PDB entry 3QUY | X-ray diffraction, 2.25 A resolution | chains A and C of the 4 polymer chains in the assembly

# Chain A
Protein: Antigen-presenting glycoprotein CD1d1
Organism: Mus musculus
UniProtKB: P11609 (CD1D1_MOUSE); residues 1-279 here correspond to UniProt positions 19-297 (UniProt number = residue number + 18)
Amino-acid sequence (285 residues; each row starts with the number of its first residue):
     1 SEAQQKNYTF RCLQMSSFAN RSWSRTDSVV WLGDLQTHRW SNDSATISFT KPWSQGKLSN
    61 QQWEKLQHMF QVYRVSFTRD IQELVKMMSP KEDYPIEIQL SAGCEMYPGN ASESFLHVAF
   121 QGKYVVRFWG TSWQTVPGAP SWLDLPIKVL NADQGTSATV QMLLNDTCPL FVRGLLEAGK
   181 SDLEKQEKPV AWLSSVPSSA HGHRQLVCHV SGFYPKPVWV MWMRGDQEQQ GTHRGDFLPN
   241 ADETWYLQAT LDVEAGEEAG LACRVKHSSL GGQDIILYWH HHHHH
Unresolved in the structure: 1-5, 198-203, 280-285
Differences from the reference sequence: expression tag (280-285)
UniProt features mapped onto this chain:
  - binding site (a D-galactosylceramide): Asp80, Asp153 to Thr156
  - glycosylation (N-linked (GlcNAc...) asparagine): Asn7, Asn20, Asn42, Asn110, Asn165
Cystine bridges: Cys104-Cys168, Cys208-Cys263
Covalently attached groups: N-acetylglucosamine (NAG) linked to Asn20, Asn42; glycan linked to Asn165
Ligand contacts: QUY ((2S,3R,4S,5R,6S)-6-[(2S,3S,4R)-2-(hexacosanoylamino)-3,4-dihydroxy-octadecoxy]-3,4,5-trihydroxy-N-(phenylmethyl)oxane-2-carboxamide): Phe10, Cys12, Gln14, Ser28, Val30, His38, Trp40, Ile47, Trp63, Leu66, His68, Met69, Phe70, Val72, Tyr73, Ser76, Phe77, Asp80, Ile81, Leu84, Val85, Ile98, Leu100, Ala102, Gly103, Leu116, Val118, Phe120, Trp133, Trp142, Leu143, Pro146, Leu150, Asp153, Gly155, Thr156, Thr159, Val160, Leu163, Leu164, Thr167, Cys168, Phe171

# Chain C
Protein: Valpha14 (mouse variable domain, human constant domain)
Organism: Mus musculus
Amino-acid sequence (209 residues; each row starts with the number of its first residue; note: 3 numbers in that range are skipped by the numbering (no residue carries them; nothing is unmodelled there); numbers below 1 keep their minus sign (Met-1 is residue -1)):
    -1 MKTQVEQSPQ SLVVRQGENC VLQCNYSVTP DNHLRWFKQD TGKGLVSLTV LVDQKDKTSN
    59 GR
    62 YSATLDKDAK HSTLHITATL LDDTATYICV VGDRGSALG
   103 RLHFGAGTQL IVIPDIQNPD PAVYQLRDSK SSDKSVCLFT DFDSQTNVSQ SKDSDVYITD
   163 KCVLDMRSMD FKSNSAVAWS NKSDFACANA FNNSIIPEDT FFPSPESS
Unresolved in the structure: -1 to 0, 185, 207-210
Cystine bridges: Cys22-Cys90, Cys139-Cys189
Ligand contacts: QUY ((2S,3R,4S,5R,6S)-6-[(2S,3S,4R)-2-(hexacosanoylamino)-3,4-dihydroxy-octadecoxy]-3,4,5-trihydroxy-N-(phenylmethyl)oxane-2-carboxamide): Pro28, Asp29, Asn30, Asp94, Arg95, Gly96

# Interface between chain A and chain C
Contacting residue pairs - 18 pairs, chain A then chain C:
  Val72(A) - Thr27(C)
  Ser76(A) - Pro28(C)
  Ser76(A) - Arg95(C)  hydrogen bond (backbone-side chain)
  Arg79(A) - Asp94(C)  salt bridge
  Arg79(A) - Arg95(C)
  Arg79(A) - Leu99(C)  hydrogen bond (side chain-backbone)
  Arg79(A) - Gly100(C)
  Arg79(A) - Arg103(C)
  Asp80(A) - Arg95(C)  salt bridge
  Asp80(A) - Leu99(C)
  Glu83(A) - Leu99(C)
  Glu83(A) - Arg103(C)  salt bridge
  Leu84(A) - Leu99(C)  hydrophobic
  Met87(A) - Leu99(C)  hydrophobic
  Val149(A) - Ser97(C)
  Val149(A) - Leu99(C)  hydrophobic
  Ala152(A) - Gly96(C)
  Asp153(A) - Gly96(C)
Interface residues without a listed pair, chain A (11 interface residues in all): Lys86
Interface residues without a listed pair, chain C (10 interface residues in all): Asn30

# Summary
11 residues of chain A and 10 residues of chain C are in contact; the contacts include 2 hydrogen bonds and 3
salt bridges. Polar contacts include Arg79(A)-Asp94(C), Asp80(A)-Arg95(C) and Glu83(A)-Arg103(C). Compound QUY
is bound between chain A and chain C.
Here chain A is Antigen-presenting glycoprotein CD1d1 and chain C is Valpha14 (mouse variable domain, human
constant domain), both from Mus musculus. Entry 3QUY (Structure of the mouse CD1d-BnNH-GSL-1'-iNKT TCR
complex) was determined by X-ray diffraction (same publication as 3QUX and 3QUZ).
